Entry 6UMI (X-ray diffraction, 2.40 A resolution); this record covers chains H and L.

Chain H:
Molecule: erenumab Fab heavy chain, IgG1
From: Homo sapiens
Notes: antibody fragment or engineered binder
Amino-acid sequence (237 residues; row label = number of the first residue in the row):
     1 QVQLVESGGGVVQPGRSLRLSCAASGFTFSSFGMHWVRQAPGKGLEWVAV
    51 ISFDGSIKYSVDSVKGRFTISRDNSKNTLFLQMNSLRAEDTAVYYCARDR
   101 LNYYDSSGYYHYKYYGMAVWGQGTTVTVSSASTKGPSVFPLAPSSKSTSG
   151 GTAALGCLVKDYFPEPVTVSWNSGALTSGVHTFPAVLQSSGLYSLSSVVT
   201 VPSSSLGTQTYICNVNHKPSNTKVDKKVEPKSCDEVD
Unresolved in the structure: 146-149, 233-237
Disulfide bonds: Cys22-Cys96, Cys157-Cys213

Chain L:
Molecule: erenumab Fab light chain, IgG1
From: Homo sapiens
Notes: antibody fragment or engineered binder
Amino-acid sequence (216 residues; each row starts with the number of its first residue):
     1 QSVLTQPPSVSAAPGQKVTISCSGSSSNIGNNYVSWYQQLPGTAPKLLIY
    51 DNNKRPSGIPDRFSGSKSGTSTTLGITGLQTGDEADYYCGTWDSRLSAVV
   101 FGGGTKLTVLGQPKANPTVTLFPPSSEELQANKATLVCLISDFYPGAVTV
   151 AWKADGSPVKAGVETTKPSKQSNNKYAASSYLSLTPEQWKSHRSYSCQVT
   201 HEGSTVEKTVAPTECS
Unresolved in the structure: 214-216
Disulfide bonds: Cys22-Cys89, Cys138-Cys197

Chain H / chain L interface:
Pairs across the interface - 65 pairs, chain H then chain L:
  His35(H) with Val99(L)
  Gln39(H) with Gln39(L), hydrogen bond; Tyr88(L), hydrogen bond
  Lys43(H) with Tyr88(L)
  Gly44(H) with Tyr88(L); Gly103(L)
  Leu45(H) with Pro45(L), hydrophobic; Tyr88(L); Phe101(L)
  Trp47(H) with Ser97(L); Ala98(L), hydrophobic; Val99(L); Phe101(L)
  Tyr59(H) with Ser97(L)
  Tyr95(H) with Gln39(L); Thr43(L); Ala44(L), hydrophobic
  Arg100(H) with Leu47(L); Tyr50(L); Asp51(L), salt bridge
  Tyr114(H) with Tyr37(L), hydrogen bond; Trp92(L), hydrophobic; Val99(L)
  Tyr115(H) with Tyr33(L), hydrophobic; Ser35(L)
  Gly116(H) with Ser35(L); Tyr37(L)
  Met117(H) with Tyr37(L), hydrogen bond (backbone-side chain); Leu47(L)
  Trp120(H) with Tyr37(L); Ala44(L), hydrophobic; Pro45(L)
  Gly121(H) with Ala44(L)
  Phe139(H) with Ser125(L); Glu127(L); Glu128(L)
  Pro140(H) with Ser125(L)
  Leu141(H) with Phe122(L), hydrophobic
  Ala142(H) with Phe122(L)
  Ala154(H) with Phe122(L)
  Leu155(H) with Phe122(L), hydrophobic
  Leu158(H) with Tyr181(L), hydrophobic
  Lys160(H) with Glu128(L), salt bridge; Lys133(L); Thr135(L), hydrogen bond
  His181(H) with Ser141(L); Gln171(L); Ala177(L)
  Phe183(H) with Leu139(L), hydrophobic; Ile140(L); Ala178(L)
  Pro184(H) with Thr166(L); Ser169(L); Ser179(L)
  Ala185(H) with Thr166(L)
  Val186(H) with Glu164(L); Thr166(L); Tyr181(L), hydrophobic
  Gln188(H) with Glu164(L)
  Ser189(H) with Glu164(L), hydrogen bond (backbone-side chain)
  Leu195(H) with Tyr181(L)
  Ser196(H) with Val137(L); Tyr181(L), hydrogen bond
  Val198(H) with Leu139(L), hydrophobic
  Lys226(H) with Glu127(L), salt bridge
Also at the interface, not in a pair above, chain H (43 interface residues in all): Val37, Glu46, Tyr112, Ala118, Val138, Gly156, Leu187, Ser194, Lys231
Also at the interface, not in a pair above, chain L (40 interface residues in all): Thr91, Thr120, Pro123, Thr165, Lys167

In short:
43 residues of chain H and 40 residues of chain L are in contact, with 7 hydrogen bonds and 3 salt bridges.
Among the polar pairs are Arg100(H)-Asp51(L), Lys160(H)-Glu128(L) and Lys226(H)-Glu127(L).
Chain H is erenumab Fab heavy chain, IgG1 and chain L is erenumab Fab light chain, IgG1, both from Homo
sapiens; the structure, Crystal structure of erenumab Fab-b, was determined by X-ray diffraction, deposited
together with 6UMG, 6UMH and 6UMJ.
